Entry 7EJJ (X-ray diffraction, 1.80 A resolution); this record covers chains A and B of the 4 polymer chains in the assembly.

== Chain A (and B) ==
Protein: 3-alpha-(Or 20-beta)-hydroxysteroid dehydrogenase
Source organism: Lactobacillus kefiri
Notes: chain B of this document is another copy of the same molecule, construct and numbering; everything in this record applies to it too
UniProt: Q6WVP7 (Q6WVP7_LACKE); residues 3-252 here = UniProt positions 3-252
Chain sequence (250 residues; numbered 3 to 252; the number before each row is that of its first residue):
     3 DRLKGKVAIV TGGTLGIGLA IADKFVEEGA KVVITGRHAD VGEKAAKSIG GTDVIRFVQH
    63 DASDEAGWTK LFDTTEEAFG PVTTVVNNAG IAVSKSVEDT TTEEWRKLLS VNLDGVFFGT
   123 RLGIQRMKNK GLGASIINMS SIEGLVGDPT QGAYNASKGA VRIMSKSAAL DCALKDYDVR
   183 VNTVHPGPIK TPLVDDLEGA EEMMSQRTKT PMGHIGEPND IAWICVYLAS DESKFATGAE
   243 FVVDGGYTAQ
Sequence notes: engineered mutation Leu147 (Phe in Q6WVP7), Gln153 (Leu in Q6WVP7), Pro190 (Tyr in Q6WVP7)
Metal / ion sites: Mg2+: Gln252 (shared with Gln252(B) of chain B)
Ligand contacts:
  - methyl 2-methylprop-2-enoate (J69): Ser143, Ile144, Glu145, Gln153, Tyr156, Pro188, Leu195, Val196
  - NADP (NAP; NADP nicotinamide-adenine-dinucleotide phosphate): Gly14, Gly15, Thr16, Leu17, Gly18, Ile19, Gly20, Thr37, Gly38, Arg39, His40, His62, Asp63, Ala64, Asn90, Ala91, Gly92, Ile93, Val113, Met141, Ser142, Ser143, Tyr156, Lys160, Pro188, Gly189, Pro190, Ile191, Thr193, Pro194, Leu195, Val196
Curated features (UniProtKB/Swiss-Prot):
  - active site: Tyr156 (Proton donor/acceptor)
  - binding site (NADP(+)): Thr16 to Ile19, Arg39, His40, Asp63, Ala64, Asn90, Tyr156, Lys160, Ile191 to Leu195
  - binding site (Mg(2+)): Gln252

== Chain A / chain B interface ==
Pairs across the interface (10):
  Val148(A) - Ala251(B)
  Val148(A) - Gln252(B)
  Gly149(A) - Ala251(B)  hydrogen bond (backbone-backbone)
  Thr210(A) - Thr210(B)
  Tyr249(A) - Gln252(B)
  Ala251(A) - Val148(B)
  Ala251(A) - Gly149(B)  hydrogen bond (backbone-backbone)
  Gln252(A) - Val148(B)
  Gln252(A) - Gly149(B)
  Gln252(A) - Tyr249(B)
Also at the interface, not in a pair above, chain A (7 interface residues in all): Thr250
Also at the interface, not in a pair above, chain B (7 interface residues in all): Thr250

== Summary ==
The chain A/chain B interface involves 7 residues from each chain, with 2 hydrogen bonds. Its one hydrogen
bond, Gly149(A)-Ala251(B), is backbone to backbone. Ligands of chain A: methyl 2-methylprop-2-enoate and NADP.
Chain A and chain B are both 3-alpha-(Or 20-beta)-hydroxysteroid dehydrogenase (Lactobacillus kefiri); the
structure, Crystal structure of KRED F147L/L153Q/Y190P variant and methyl methacrylate complex, was determined
by X-ray diffraction (same publication as 7EJH, 7EJI, 7VDO and 7VE7).
